Entry 6MB7 (X-ray diffraction, 2.20 A resolution); this record covers chain A.

Chain A:
Molecule: Aac(3)-IIIb protein
Organism: Pseudomonas aeruginosa
Reference sequence: Q51405 (Q51405_PSEAI); residues 30-274 here correspond to UniProt positions 1-245 (UniProt number = residue number - 29)
Sequence (274 residues; each row starts with the number of its first residue):
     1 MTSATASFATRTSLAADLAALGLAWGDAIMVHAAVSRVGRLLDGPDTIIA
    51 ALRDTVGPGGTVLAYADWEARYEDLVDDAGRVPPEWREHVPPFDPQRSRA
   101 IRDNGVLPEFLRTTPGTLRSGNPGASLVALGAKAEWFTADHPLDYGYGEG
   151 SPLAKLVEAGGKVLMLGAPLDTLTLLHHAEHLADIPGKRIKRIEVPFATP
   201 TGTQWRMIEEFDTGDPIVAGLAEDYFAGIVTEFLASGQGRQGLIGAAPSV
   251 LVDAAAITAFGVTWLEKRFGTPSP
Unresolved in the structure: 1-6, 272-274
Ligand contacts: paromomycin (PAR): Y65, D67, D103, N104, G124, Y147, D171, T172, H177, D212, T213, G214, D215, E223

Summary:
Ligands of chain A: paromomycin.
Chain A is Aac(3)-IIIb protein (Pseudomonas aeruginosa); the structure, Binary (paromomycin) structure of
AAC-IIIb, was determined by X-ray diffraction (same publication as 6MB4, 6MB5, 6MB6, 6MB8 and 6MB9).
